Entry 6DWZ (X-ray diffraction, 3.20 A resolution); this record covers chains E and G of the 8 polymer chains in the assembly.

== Chain E ==
Name: Hermes transposase
From: Musca domestica
UniProtKB: Q25438 (Q25438_MUSDO); numbering as in UniProt; present here: 80-463, 484-612
Amino-acid sequence (517 residues; numbered 76 to 612; 20 numbers in that range are skipped by the numbering (no residue carries them; nothing is unmodelled there); the number before each row is that of its first residue):
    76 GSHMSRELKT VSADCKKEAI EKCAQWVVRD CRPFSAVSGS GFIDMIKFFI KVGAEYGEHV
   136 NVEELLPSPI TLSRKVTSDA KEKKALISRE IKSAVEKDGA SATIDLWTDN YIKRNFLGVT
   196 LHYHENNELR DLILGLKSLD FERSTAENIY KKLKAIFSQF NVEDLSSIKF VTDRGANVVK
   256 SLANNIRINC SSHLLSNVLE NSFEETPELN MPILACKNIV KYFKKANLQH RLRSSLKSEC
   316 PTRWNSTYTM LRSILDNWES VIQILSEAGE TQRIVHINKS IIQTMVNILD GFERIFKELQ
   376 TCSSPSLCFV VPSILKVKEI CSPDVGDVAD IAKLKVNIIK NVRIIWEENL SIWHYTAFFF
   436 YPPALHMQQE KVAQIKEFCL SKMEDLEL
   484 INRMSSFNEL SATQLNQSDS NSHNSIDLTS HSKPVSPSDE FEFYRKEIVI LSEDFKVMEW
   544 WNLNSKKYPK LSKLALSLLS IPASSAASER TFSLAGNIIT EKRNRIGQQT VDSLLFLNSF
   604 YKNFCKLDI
Unresolved in the structure: 76-80, 484-516, 610-612
Construct notes: expression tag (76-79); conflict Gly128 (Lys in Q25438); engineered mutation Ser519 (Cys in Q25438)
Reported in the primary citation:
  - binding site for the 7-nt DNA strand: Asp180, Asp248
  - catalytic residues: Asp180, Asp248, Glu572 (citing earlier work)
  - mutagenesis - H268A, H268F, H268Q, H268W, H268Y: abolished catalytic activity

== Chain G ==
Molecule: 26-nt DNA strand
Sequence (26 nucleotides; numbered 1 to 26; the number before each row is that of its first residue):
     1 CTTGTTGTTG TTCTCTGGGT CACGCG
Unresolved in the structure: 26

== Chain E / chain G interface ==
Residue-residue contacts (29; chain E residue first):
  Lys91(E) - DT6(G)  phosphate contact
  Lys92(E) - DT6(G)  phosphate contact
  Ile95(E) - DT6(G)  phosphate contact
  Leu181(E) - DG17(G)  base contact
  Thr183(E) - DG17(G)  base contact
  Arg218(E) - DC21(G)  salt bridge to the phosphate
  Ser219(E) - DC21(G)  sugar contact
  Thr220(E) - DC21(G)  phosphate contact
  Thr220(E) - DA22(G)  phosphate contact
  Ala221(E) - DC21(G)  phosphate contact
  Ala221(E) - DA22(G)  hydrogen bond to the phosphate
  Glu222(E) - DA22(G)  phosphate contact
  Ala251(E) - DC21(G)  base contact
  Ala251(E) - DA22(G)  sugar contact
  Asn252(E) - DC21(G)  hydrogen bond to the sugar
  Lys255(E) - DA22(G)  phosphate contact
  Lys255(E) - DC23(G)  salt bridge to the phosphate
  Lys299(E) - DC15(G)  salt bridge to the phosphate
  Gln304(E) - DT14(G)  phosphate contact
  Ser309(E) - DC13(G)  phosphate contact
  Ser310(E) - DC13(G)  hydrogen bond to the phosphate
  Ser310(E) - DT14(G)  hydrogen bond to the phosphate
  Lys312(E) - DC13(G)  salt bridge to the phosphate
  Lys312(E) - DT14(G)  base contact
  Ser313(E) - DT16(G)  base contact
  Cys315(E) - DT16(G)  base contact
  Cys315(E) - DG17(G)  hydrogen bond to the phosphate
  Pro316(E) - DG17(G)  phosphate contact
  Thr317(E) - DG17(G)  base contact
Other interface residues (no listed pair), chain E (25 interface residues in all): Asp180, Trp182, Arg308
Other interface residues (no listed pair), chain G (12 interface residues in all): DT5, DG7, DT20

== Overview ==
Chain E and chain G form an interface of 25 and 12 residues respectively, with 5 hydrogen bonds and 4 salt
bridges. Polar contacts include Asn252(E)-DC21(G), Ala221(E)-DA22(G) and Ser310(E)-DC13(G). From the paper:
catalytic residues Asp180(E), Asp248(E) and Glu572(E); H268A, H268F and H268Q of chain E, among others,
abolish catalytic activity; 5 substitutions were tested in all.
Chain E is Hermes transposase (Musca domestica) and chain G is a 26-nt DNA strand; the structure, Hermes
transposase deletion dimer complex with (C/G) DNA, was determined by X-ray diffraction together with 6DWW,
6DWY and 6DX0 from the same study.
